PDB entry 9ERJ | electron microscopy, 2.90 A resolution | chains C and D of the 6 polymer chains in the assembly

# Chain C
Name: Na(+)-translocating ferredoxin:NAD(+) oxidoreductase complex subunit C
From: Acetobacterium woodii DSM 1030
Notes: EC 7.2.1.2
UniProtKB: H6LC32 (RNFC_ACEWD); residue numbers follow UniProt; this construct covers 1-443
Sequence (443 residues; row label = number of the first residue in the row):
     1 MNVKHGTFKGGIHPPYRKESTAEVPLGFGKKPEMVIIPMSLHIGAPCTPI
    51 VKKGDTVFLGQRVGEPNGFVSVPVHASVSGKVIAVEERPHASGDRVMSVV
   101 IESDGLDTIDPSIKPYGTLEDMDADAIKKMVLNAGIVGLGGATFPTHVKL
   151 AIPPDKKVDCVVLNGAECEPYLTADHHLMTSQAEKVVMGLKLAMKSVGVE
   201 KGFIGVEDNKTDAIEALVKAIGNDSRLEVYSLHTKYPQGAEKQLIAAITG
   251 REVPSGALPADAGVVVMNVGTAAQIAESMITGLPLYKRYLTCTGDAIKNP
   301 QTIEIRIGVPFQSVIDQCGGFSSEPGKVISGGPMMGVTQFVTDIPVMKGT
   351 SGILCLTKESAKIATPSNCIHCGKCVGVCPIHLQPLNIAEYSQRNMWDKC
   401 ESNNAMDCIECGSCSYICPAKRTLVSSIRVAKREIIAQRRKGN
Swiss-Prot annotation at these positions:
  - binding site ([4Fe-4S] cluster): Cys369, Cys372, Cys375, Cys379, Cys408, Cys411, Cys414, Cys418
Bound ions: 4Fe-4S cluster Fe site 1: Cys369, Cys372, Cys375, Cys418; 4Fe-4S cluster Fe site 2: Cys379, Cys408, Cys411, Cys414
Small-molecule neighbours:
  - FMN (flavin mononucleotide): Gly138, Leu139, Gly140, Ala142, Lys149, Asn164, Ala166, Glu167, Cys168, Tyr236, Gly239, Ala240, Glu241, Val266, Met267, Asn268, Thr271, Met335, Ile409, Cys411
  - 4Fe-4S cluster (SF4), molecule 1: Cys369, Ile370, His371, Cys372, Gly373, Lys374, Cys375, Leu386, Cys418, Pro419, Ala420, Arg422, Leu424
  - 4Fe-4S cluster (SF4), molecule 2: Cys379, Pro380, Ile381, Pro385, Cys408, Ile409, Glu410, Cys411, Gly412, Ser413, Cys414, Val425, Ile428

# Chain D
Name: Na(+)-translocating ferredoxin:NAD(+) oxidoreductase complex subunit D
From: Acetobacterium woodii DSM 1030
Notes: EC 7.2.1.2
UniProtKB: H6LC31 (RNFD_ACEWD); numbering as in UniProt (aligned over 1-318)
Sequence (318 residues; row label = number of the first residue in the row):
     1 MNELNLTVSSSPHIRAKHSTASIMQNVIIALLPALAVAGYVFGLWALALV
    51 AICVISSVATEAVIQKLLKKPITVNDWSAVVTGVLLAFNLPINAPWWIGV
   101 VGSVFAIAIVKQCFGGLGQNFINPALAARAFLLASWPGHMTSTAYIPLTD
   151 TVTTATPLALLKAGETGSMPSTLDLFTGLNGVYGCIGEISALALLIGGLY
   201 LIYKGIISWRIPTIYLLTIAIFALLVGQDPIVHMVSGGVMLGAFFMATDY
   251 ASSPVTAKGQIIYAIGCGLITMIIRLYGGYPEGCSYSILLMNVATPLIER
   301 FTKERIYGVTKIKKEAKA
Swiss-Prot annotation at these positions:
  - modified residue: Thr156 (FMN phosphoryl threonine)
Covalently attached groups: flavin mononucleotide (FMN) linked to Thr156
Small-molecule neighbours:
  - FMN (flavin mononucleotide): Asn89, Arg129, Ser142, Tyr145, Leu158, Ala159, Gly184, Cys185, Glu188, Gly237, Gly238, Leu241, Met246, Tyr280, Pro281, Glu282, Gly283, Cys284, Ser285, Tyr286
  - riboflavin (RBF): Ile23, Met24, Val27, Ser78, Val81, Thr82, Leu85, Lys111, Leu117, Gly118, Asn120, Asn123, Pro124, Ala125, Ile206, Ile207, Phe245, Met246, Thr248, Asp249, Tyr250, Ala251
What the authors report for this chain:
  - mutagenesis - N123A, D249A: abolished growth
  - mutagenesis - N123A, D249A: abolished catalytic activity
  - mutagenesis - F245A: unchanged growth

# How chain C and chain D interact
Residue-residue contacts - 57 pairs, chain C then chain D:
  Lys9(C) - Glu304(D)  salt bridge
  Lys242(C) - Tyr307(D)  hydrogen bond (backbone-side chain)
  Glu252(C) - Arg305(D)  salt bridge
  Glu252(C) - Tyr307(D)
  Glu252(C) - Gly308(D)  hydrogen bond (side chain-backbone)
  Val253(C) - Tyr307(D)
  Val253(C) - Gly308(D)
  Ser255(C) - Gly308(D)
  Ser255(C) - Val309(D)
  Glu324(C) - Leu4(D)
  Pro325(C) - Leu6(D)
  Gly326(C) - Thr7(D)  hydrogen bond (backbone-side chain)
  Lys327(C) - Thr7(D)
  Lys327(C) - Ser9(D)  hydrogen bond
  Val328(C) - Leu6(D)  hydrophobic
  Ile329(C) - His13(D)
  Pro333(C) - His13(D)  hydrogen bond (backbone-backbone)
  Met334(C) - Ser11(D)
  Met334(C) - Pro12(D)  hydrophobic
  Met335(C) - Ser11(D)
  Gly336(C) - Ser11(D)  hydrogen bond (backbone-side chain)
  Gly336(C) - His13(D)  hydrogen bond (backbone-side chain)
  Thr338(C) - Thr7(D)
  Thr338(C) - Val8(D)
  Thr338(C) - Ser9(D)  hydrogen bond (side chain-backbone)
  Thr338(C) - His13(D)
  Gln339(C) - Leu6(D)
  Phe340(C) - Leu6(D)
  Phe340(C) - Val8(D)  hydrophobic
  Asn368(C) - Leu117(D)
  Asn368(C) - Gln119(D)
  Cys369(C) - Leu117(D)
  Cys369(C) - Gly118(D)
  Ile370(C) - Leu117(D)  hydrophobic
  Ile370(C) - Tyr250(D)
  His371(C) - Gly118(D)
  His371(C) - Tyr250(D)
  Ile381(C) - Ile306(D)
  Ile381(C) - Tyr307(D)  hydrogen bond (backbone-backbone)
  His382(C) - Glu304(D)  salt bridge
  His382(C) - Arg305(D)
  His382(C) - Ile306(D)
  Leu383(C) - Ile306(D)  hydrophobic
  Asn404(C) - Ile306(D)
  Gly412(C) - Pro12(D)
  Ser415(C) - Pro12(D)
  Ser415(C) - Arg15(D)
  Tyr416(C) - Ile14(D)
  Tyr416(C) - Arg15(D)
  Tyr416(C) - Ala16(D)  hydrogen bond (backbone-backbone)
  Ile417(C) - His18(D)  hydrogen bond (backbone-side chain)
  Pro419(C) - His18(D)
  Pro419(C) - Ser19(D)
  Pro419(C) - Thr20(D)
  Lys421(C) - His18(D)  hydrogen bond (side chain-backbone)
  Val425(C) - Ser11(D)
  Arg429(C) - Ser10(D)  hydrogen bond
Interface residues without a listed pair, chain C (48 interface residues in all): Ala246, Arg251, Pro254, Gly332, Thr342, Ile363, Cys372, Lys374, Pro380, Gln384, Asp407, Ala420, Arg422, Ser426
Interface residues without a listed pair, chain D (31 interface residues in all): Ile23, Gly205, Ala251, Val255, Thr256, Lys303

# Overview
Chain C and chain D form an interface of 48 and 31 residues respectively, with 13 hydrogen bonds and 3 salt
bridges. Polar pairs include Lys9(C)-Glu304(D), Glu252(C)-Arg305(D) and His382(C)-Glu304(D). From the paper:
N123A and D249A of chain D abolish growth; N123A and D249A of chain D abolish catalytic activity.
Here chain C is Na(+)-translocating ferredoxin:NAD(+) oxidoreductase complex subunit C and chain D is
Na(+)-translocating ferredoxin:NAD(+) oxidoreductase complex subunit D, both from Acetobacterium woodii DSM
1030. Entry 9ERJ (Cryo-EM structure of sodium pumping Rnf complex from Acetobacterium woodii reduced with low
potential Ferredoxin) was determined by electron microscopy, deposited together with 9ERI, 9ERK and 9ERL.
